Entry 1IA0 (electron microscopy, 15.00 A resolution (very low resolution: no residue pairs are listed; an interface is given only as per-side residue counts)); this record covers chains A and K of the 3 polymer chains in the assembly.

Chain A:
Protein: Tubulin alpha chain
Source organism: Sus scrofa
UniProt: P02550 (TBA_PIG); residues 1-451 here = UniProt positions 1-451
Chain sequence (451 residues; numbered 1 to 451; the number before each row is that of its first residue):
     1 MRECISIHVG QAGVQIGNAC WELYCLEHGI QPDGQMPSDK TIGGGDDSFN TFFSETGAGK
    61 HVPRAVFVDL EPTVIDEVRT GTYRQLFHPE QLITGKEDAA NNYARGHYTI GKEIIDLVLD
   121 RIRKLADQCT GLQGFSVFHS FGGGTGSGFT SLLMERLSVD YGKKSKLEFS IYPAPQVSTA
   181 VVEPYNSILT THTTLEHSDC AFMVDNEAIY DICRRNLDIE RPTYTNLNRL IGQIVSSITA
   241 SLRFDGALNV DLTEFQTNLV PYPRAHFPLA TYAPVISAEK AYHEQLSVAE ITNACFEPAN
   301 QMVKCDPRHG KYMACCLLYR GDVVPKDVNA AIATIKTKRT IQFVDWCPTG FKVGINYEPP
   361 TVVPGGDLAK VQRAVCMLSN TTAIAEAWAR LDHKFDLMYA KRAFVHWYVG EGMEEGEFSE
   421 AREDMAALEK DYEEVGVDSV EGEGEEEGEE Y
Unresolved in the structure: 441-451
Residues lining bound ligands: GTP (guanosine-5'-triphosphate): Gly10, Gln11, Ala12, Gln15, Glu71, Ala99, Ala100, Asn101, Asn102, Gly142, Gly143, Gly144, Thr145, Ile171, Val177, Ser178, Tyr185, Asn206, Tyr210, Tyr224, Leu227, Asn228
Swiss-Prot annotation at these positions:
  - active site: Glu254
  - binding site (GTP): Gly10, Gln11, Ala12, Gln15, Glu71, Ala99, Ser140, Gly143, Gly144, Thr145, Gly146, Thr179, Glu183, Asn206, Tyr224, Asn228, Leu252
  - binding site (Mg(2+)): Glu71
  - site: Tyr451 (Involved in polymerization)
  - modified residue: Lys40 (N6-acetyllysine), Tyr282 (3'-nitrotyrosine), Ser439 (Phosphoserine), Glu443 (5-glutamyl polyglutamate), Glu445 (5-glutamyl polyglutamate), Tyr451 (3'-nitrotyrosine)
  - natural variant: Ala265 (A265G; A265I), Thr271 to Ala273 (sequence variant, change not given here)

Chain K:
Protein: Kinesin-like protein KIF1A
Source organism: Mus musculus
Notes: fragment: motor domain
UniProt: P33173 (KIF1A_MOUSE); numbering as in UniProt (aligned over 3-355)
Chain sequence (394 residues; each row starts with the number of its first residue; numbers below 1 keep their minus sign (Met-15 is residue -15)):
   -15 MASMTGGQQM GRDPINMPGA SVKVAVRVRP FNSREMSRDS KCIIQMSGST TTIVNPKQPK
    45 ETPKSFSFDY SYWSHTSPED INYASQKQVY RDIGEEMLQH AFEGYNVCIF AYGQTGAGKS
   105 YTMMGKQEKD QQGIIPQLCE DLFSRINDTT NDNMSYSVEV SYMEIYCERV RDLLNPKNKG
   165 NLRVREHPLL GPYVEDLSKL AVTSYNDIQD LMDSGNKART VAATNMNETS SRSHAVFNII
   225 FTQKRHDAET NITTEKVSKI SLVDLAGSER ADSTGAKGTR LKEGANINKS LTTLGKVISA
   285 LAEMDSGPNK NKKKKKTDFI PYRDSVLTWL LRENLGGNSR TAMVAALSPA DINYDETLST
   345 LRYADRAKQI RNTVSVNLEL TAEEWKKKHH HHHH
Unresolved in the structure: -15 to 2, 254-268, 290-302, 359-378
Differences from the reference sequence: engineered mutation Ala202 (Pro in P33173)
Ion coordination: Mg2+: Ser104 (together with AMP-PCP)
Residues lining bound ligands: AMP-PCP (ACP; phosphomethylphosphonic acid adenylate ester): Arg11, Arg13, Pro14, Ser58, Tyr67, Gln98, Thr99, Gly100, Ala101, Gly102, Lys103, Ser104, Tyr105, Lys110, Ser215, Gly251

Chain A / chain K interface:
At this resolution (15 A) residue pairs are not listed: 17 residues of chain A and 16 of chain K lie at the interface.

Summary:
The interface between chain A and chain K involves 17 residues on one side and 16 on the other. Bound to chain
A: GTP. Bound to chain K: AMP-PCP. UniProt lists active-site residue Glu254(A), 17 GTP-binding residues and
Mg2+-binding residue Glu71(A) on chain A.
Chain A is Tubulin alpha chain (Sus scrofa) and chain K is Kinesin-like protein KIF1A (Mus musculus); the
structure, KIF1A head-microtubule complex structure in ATP-form, was determined by electron microscopy
together with 1I5S and 1I6I from the same study.
